8SWB - chains A and B of the 3 polymer chains in the assembly; structure by X-ray diffraction, 2.00 A resolution.

== Chain A ==
Name: Ribonuclease H1
From: Homo sapiens
Notes: EC 3.1.26.4
UniProt: O60930 (RNH1_HUMAN); numbering as in UniProt (aligned over 137-285)
Amino-acid sequence (149 residues; each row starts with the number of its first residue):
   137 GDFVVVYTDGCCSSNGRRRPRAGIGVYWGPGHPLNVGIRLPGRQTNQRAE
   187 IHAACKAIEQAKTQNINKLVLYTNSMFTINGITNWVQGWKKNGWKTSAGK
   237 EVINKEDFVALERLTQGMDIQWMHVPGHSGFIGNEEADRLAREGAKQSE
Differences from the reference sequence: conflict Asn210 (Asp in O60930)
UniProt features mapped onto this chain:
  - binding site (Mg(2+)): Asp145, Glu186, Asp274
  - natural variant: Val142 (V142I: In PEOB2), Ala185 (A185V: In PEOB2)

== Chain B ==
Molecule: 20-nt RNA strand
Sequence (20 nucleotides; numbered 1 to 20; the number before each row is that of its first residue):
     1 UGGCGAGUGGGUGAGUGAGG

== Interface between chain A and chain B ==
Residue-residue contacts (33; chain A residue first):
  Asp145(A) with G15(B), phosphate contact
  Gly146(A) with G15(B), sugar contact
  Cys147(A) with G15(B), phosphate contact; U16(B), phosphate contact
  Cys148(A) with G15(B), hydrogen bond to the sugar; U16(B), phosphate contact
  Ser149(A) with U16(B), phosphate contact; G17(B), phosphate contact
  Ser150(A) with U16(B), hydrogen bond to the phosphate; G17(B), sugar contact
  Asn151(A) with G15(B), hydrogen bond to the base; U16(B), hydrogen bond to the sugar
  Arg153(A) with U16(B), sugar contact; G17(B), hydrogen bond to the sugar
  Asn182(A) with A14(B), hydrogen bond to the base; G15(B), hydrogen bond to the sugar
  Gln183(A) with G13(B), hydrogen bond to the base
  Glu186(A) with A14(B), hydrogen bond to the sugar; G15(B), sugar contact
  Asn210(A) with G13(B), hydrogen bond to the sugar; A14(B), phosphate contact; G15(B), hydrogen bond to the phosphate
  Ser211(A) with G13(B), sugar contact
  Met212(A) with U12(B), sugar contact; G13(B), hydrogen bond to the sugar
  Asn216(A) with U12(B), sugar contact
  Lys231(A) with C4(B), salt bridge to the phosphate
  Lys236(A) with C4(B), phosphate contact
  His260(A) with G13(B), hydrogen bond to the phosphate; A14(B), salt bridge to the phosphate
  Val261(A) with A14(B), phosphate contact
  Pro262(A) with A14(B), phosphate contact
  Gly263(A) with A14(B), phosphate contact
Other interface residues (no listed pair), chain B (8 interface residues in all): G5

== In short ==
21 residues of chain A and 8 residues of chain B are in contact; the contacts include 13 hydrogen bonds and 2
salt bridges. Among the polar pairs are Asn151(A)-G15(B), Asn182(A)-A14(B) and Gln183(A)-G13(B). Curated
annotation (UniProt) lists 3 Mg2+-binding residues on chain A.
Chain A is Ribonuclease H1 (Homo sapiens) and chain B is a 20-nt RNA strand; the structure, RNase H complex
with streopure ASO and RNA, was determined by X-ray diffraction.
